PDB entry 7CAI | electron microscopy, 3.49 A resolution | chains C and G of the 7 polymer chains in the assembly

# Chain C
Molecule: Spike glycoprotein
From: Severe acute respiratory syndrome coronavirus 2
Reference sequence: P0DTC2 (SPIKE_SARS2); residue numbers follow UniProt; this construct covers 1-1208
Sequence (1208 residues; numbered 1 to 1208; the number before each row is that of its first residue):
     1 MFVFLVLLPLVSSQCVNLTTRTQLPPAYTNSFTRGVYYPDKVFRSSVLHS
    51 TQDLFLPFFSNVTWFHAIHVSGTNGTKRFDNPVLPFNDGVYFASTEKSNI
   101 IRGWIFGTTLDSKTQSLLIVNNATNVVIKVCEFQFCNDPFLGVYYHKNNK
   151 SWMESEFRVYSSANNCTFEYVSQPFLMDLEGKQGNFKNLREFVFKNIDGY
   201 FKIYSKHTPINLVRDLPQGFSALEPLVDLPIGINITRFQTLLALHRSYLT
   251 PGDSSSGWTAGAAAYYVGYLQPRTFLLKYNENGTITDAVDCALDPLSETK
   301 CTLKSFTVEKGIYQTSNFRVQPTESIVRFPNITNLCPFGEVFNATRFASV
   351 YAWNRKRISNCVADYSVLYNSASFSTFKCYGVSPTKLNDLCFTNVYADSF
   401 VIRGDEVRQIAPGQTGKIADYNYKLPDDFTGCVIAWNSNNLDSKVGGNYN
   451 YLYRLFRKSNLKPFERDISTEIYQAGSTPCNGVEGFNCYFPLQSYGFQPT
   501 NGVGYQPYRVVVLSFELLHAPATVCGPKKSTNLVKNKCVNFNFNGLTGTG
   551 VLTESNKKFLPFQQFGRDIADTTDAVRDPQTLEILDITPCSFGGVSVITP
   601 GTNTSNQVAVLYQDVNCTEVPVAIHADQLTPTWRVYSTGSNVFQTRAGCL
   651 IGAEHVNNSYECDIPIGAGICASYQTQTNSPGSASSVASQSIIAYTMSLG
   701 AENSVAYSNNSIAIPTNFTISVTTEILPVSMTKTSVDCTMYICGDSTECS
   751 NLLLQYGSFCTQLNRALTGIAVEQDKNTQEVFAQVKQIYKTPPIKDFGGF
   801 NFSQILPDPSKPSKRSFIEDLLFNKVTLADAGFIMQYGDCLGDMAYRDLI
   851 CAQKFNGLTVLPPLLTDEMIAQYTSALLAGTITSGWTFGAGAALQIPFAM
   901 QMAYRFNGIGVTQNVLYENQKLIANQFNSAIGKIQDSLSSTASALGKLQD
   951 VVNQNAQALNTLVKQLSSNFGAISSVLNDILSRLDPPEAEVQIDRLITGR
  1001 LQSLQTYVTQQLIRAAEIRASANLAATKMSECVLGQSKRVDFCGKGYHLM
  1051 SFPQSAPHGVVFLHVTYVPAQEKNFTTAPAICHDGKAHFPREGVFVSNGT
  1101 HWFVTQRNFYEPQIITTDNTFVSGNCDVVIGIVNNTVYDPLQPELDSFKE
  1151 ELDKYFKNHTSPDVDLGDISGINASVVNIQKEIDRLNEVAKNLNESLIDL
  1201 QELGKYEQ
Disordered / not traced: 1-24, 70-79, 173-185, 246-262, 445-446, 621-640, 677-688, 828-853, 1148-1208
Differences from the reference sequence: engineered mutation G682 (Arg in P0DTC2), S683 (Arg in P0DTC2), S685 (Arg in P0DTC2), M835 (Lys in P0DTC2), M844 (Ile in P0DTC2), Y846 (Ala in P0DTC2), P986 (Lys in P0DTC2), P987 (Val in P0DTC2)
Disulfide bonds: C131-C166, C291-C301, C336-C361, C379-C432, C480-C488, C617-C649, C662-C671, C738-C760, C743-C749, C1032-C1043, C1082-C1126
Covalently attached groups: N-acetylglucosamine (NAG) linked to N61, N122, N234, N282, N331, N343, N603, N616, N657, N709, N717, N801, N1074, N1098, N1134
Swiss-Prot annotation at these positions:
  - region: N280 to C301 (Putative superantigen), R403 to D405 (Integrin-binding motif), N448 to F456 (Immunodominant HLA epitope recognized by the CD8+), P681, A684 (Putative superantigen), S816 to Y837 (Fusion peptide 1), D1163 to E1202 (Heptad repeat 2)
  - site: R815, S816 (Cleavage)
  - glycosylation: N17 (N-linked (GlcNAc...) (complex) asparagine), N61 (N-linked (GlcNAc...) (hybrid) asparagine), N74 (N-linked (GlcNAc...) (complex) asparagine), N122 (N-linked (GlcNAc...) (hybrid) asparagine), N149 (N-linked (GlcNAc...) (complex) asparagine), N165 (N-linked (GlcNAc...) (complex) asparagine), N234 (N-linked (GlcNAc...) (high mannose) asparagine), N282 (N-linked (GlcNAc...) (complex) asparagine), T323 (O-linked (GalNAc) threonine), S325 (O-linked (HexNAc...) serine), N331 (N-linked (GlcNAc...) (complex) asparagine), N343 (N-linked (GlcNAc...) (complex) asparagine), N603 (N-linked (GlcNAc...) (hybrid) asparagine), N616 (N-linked (GlcNAc...) (complex) asparagine), N657 (N-linked (GlcNAc...) (complex) asparagine), T676 (O-linked (GlcNAc...) threonine), T678 (O-linked (GlcNAc...) threonine), N709 (N-linked (GlcNAc...) (high mannose) asparagine), N717 (N-linked (GlcNAc...) (hybrid) asparagine), N801 (N-linked (GlcNAc...) (hybrid) asparagine) and 6 more in UniProt
  - natural variant: L5 (L5F: In strain: Iota/B.1.526), S13 (S13I: In strain: Epsilon/B.1.427/B.1.429), L18 (L18F: In strain: Beta/B.1.351, Gamma/P.1 and 1 more), T19 (T19I: In strain: Omicron/BQ.1.1, Omicron/XBB.1.5 and 1 more; T19R: In strain: Delta/B.1.617.2, Omicron/BA.2 and 4 more), T20 (T20N: In strain: Gamma/P.1), L24 to A27 (sequence variant, change not given here; In strain: Omicron/BA.2, Omicron/BA.2.12.1 and 6 more), P26 (P26S: In strain: Gamma/P.1), Q52 (Q52H: In strain: Omicron/EG.5.1), A67 (A67V: In strain: Eta/B.1.525, Omicron/BA.1), H69 to V70 (deletion: In strain: Alpha/B.1.1.7, Eta/B.1.525 and 5 more), G75 (G75V: In strain: Lambda/C.37), T76 (T76I: In strain: Lambda/C.37), 82 further natural variant entries in UniProt
  - mutagenesis: H69 to V70 (Increased incorporation of cleaved spike into virions), N121 (N121Q: Partial loss of biliverdin affinity), R190 (R190K: Partial loss of biliverdin affinity), N234 (N234Q: Increased resistance to neutralizing antibodies), N331 (N331Q: Reduced viral infectivity), N343 (N343Q: Reduced viral infectivity), L452 (L452R: Increased resistance to neutralizing antibodies. Decreases HLA binding to NF9 epitope. Increased binding affinity to human ACE2), Y453 (Y453F: Decreased HLA binding to NF9 epitope. Increased binding affinity to human ACE2), A475 (A475V: Increased resistance to neutralizing antibodies), V483 (V483A: Increased resistance to neutralizing antibodies), E484 (E484D: Increased replication in human TMEM106B overexpressing cells), F490 (F490L: Increased resistance to neutralizing antibodies and human covalescent sera neutralization), 12 further mutagenesis entries in UniProt
From the paper describing this entry:
  - mutagenesis - V367F: unchanged binding to H014

# Chain G
Molecule: Heavy chain of H014 Fab
From: Homo sapiens
Notes: antibody fragment or engineered binder
Sequence (223 residues; numbered 1 to 223; the number before each row is that of its first residue):
     1 EVQLVQSGAEVKKPGATVKISCKVSGYSFSNYYIHWVKQAPGKSLEWIGY
    51 IDPFNGGTSDNLKFKGAATLTADTSTDTAYMELSSLRSEDTAVYYCARSE
   101 YDPYYVMDYWGQGTTVTVSSASTKGPSVFPLAPSSKSTSGGTAALGCLVK
   151 DYFPEPVTVSWNSGALTSGVHTFPAVLQSSGLYSLSSVVTVPSSSLGTQT
   201 YICNVNHKPSNTKVDKKVEPKSC
Disordered / not traced: 1, 135-139, 221-223
Disulfide bonds: C22-C96, C147-C203

# How chain C and chain G interact
Residue-residue contacts (16; chain C residue first):
  T478(C) with T71(G); E82(G)
  P479(C) with K19(G), hydrogen bond (backbone-side chain); E82(G)
  C480(C) with K19(G); Y80(G)
  N481(C) with K19(G), hydrogen bond
  V483(C) with D73(G)
  E484(C) with D73(G); S75(G), hydrogen bond (backbone-side chain)
  G485(C) with D73(G); S75(G)
  F486(C) with G56(G); T71(G); A72(G); D73(G)
Interface residues without a listed pair, chain C (9 interface residues in all): S477
Interface residues without a listed pair, chain G (10 interface residues in all): T74, T76

# Summary
9 residues of chain C and 10 residues of chain G are in contact; the contacts include 3 hydrogen bonds. Polar
contacts include P479(C)-K19(G), N481(C)-K19(G) and E484(C)-S75(G). Covalently linked N-acetylglucosamine: at
N61(C), N122(C), N234(C), N282(C), N331(C) and N343(C) and 9 more. The paper reports that V367F of chain C
leaves binding to H014 unchanged.
Here chain C is Spike glycoprotein (Severe acute respiratory syndrome coronavirus 2) and chain G is Heavy
chain of H014 Fab (Homo sapiens). Entry 7CAI (SARS-CoV-2 S trimer with two RBDs in the open state and
complexed with two H014 Fab) was determined by electron microscopy together with 7CAC, 7CAB, 7CAK and 7CAH
from the same study.
